PDB entry 1FOD | X-ray diffraction, 2.60 A resolution | chains 1 and 2 of the 4 polymer chains in the assembly

Chain 1:
Name: Foot and mouth disease virus
Source organism: Foot-and-mouth disease virus
UniProtKB: Q84771 (Q84771_9PICO); residues 1-213 here correspond to UniProt positions 508-720 (UniProt number = residue number + 507)
Sequence (213 residues; row label = number of the first residue in the row):
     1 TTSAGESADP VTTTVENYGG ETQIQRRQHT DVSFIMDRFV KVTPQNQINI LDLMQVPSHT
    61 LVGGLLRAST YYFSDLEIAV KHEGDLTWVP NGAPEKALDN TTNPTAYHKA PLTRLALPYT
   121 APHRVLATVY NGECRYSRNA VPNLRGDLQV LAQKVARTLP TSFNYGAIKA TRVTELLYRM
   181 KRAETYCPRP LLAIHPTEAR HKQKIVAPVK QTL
Disordered / not traced: 211-213
Construct notes: conflict V56 (Ile780 in Q84771), G64 (Ala788 in Q84771), S137 (Asn861 in Q84771)

Chain 2:
Name: Foot and mouth disease virus
Source organism: Foot-and-mouth disease virus
UniProtKB: Q84771 (Q84771_9PICO); residues 1-218 here correspond to UniProt positions 70-287 (UniProt number = residue number + 69)
Sequence (218 residues; numbered 1 to 218; the number before each row is that of its first residue):
     1 DKKTEETTLL EDRILTTRNG HTTSTTQSSV GVTYGYATAE DFVSGPNTSG LETRVVQAER
    61 FFKTHLFDWV TSDSFGRCHL LELPTDHKGV YGSLTDSYAY MRNGWDVEVT AVGNQFNGGC
   121 LLVAMVPELC SIQKRELYQL TLFPHQFINP RTNMTAHITV PFVGVNRYDQ YKVHKPWTLV
   181 VMVVAPLTVN TEGAPQIKVY ANIAPTNVHV AGEFPSKE
Disordered / not traced: 1-4
Construct notes: conflict C130 (Tyr416 in Q84771)

Chain 1 / chain 2 interface:
Contacting residue pairs (90):
  G5(1) - F147(2)
  E6(1) - Q146(2)
  E6(1) - F147(2)  hydrogen bond (backbone-backbone)
  E6(1) - N149(2)
  E6(1) - T152(2)  hydrogen bond
  E6(1) - N153(2)
  S7(1) - T33(2)  hydrogen bond (backbone-side chain)
  S7(1) - Q146(2)
  A8(1) - T33(2)
  A8(1) - H145(2)
  T70(1) - E128(2)
  Y71(1) - E128(2)  hydrogen bond
  Y71(1) - V163(2)
  Y71(1) - G164(2)
  Y71(1) - V165(2)  hydrophobic
  H123(1) - V165(2)
  H123(1) - N166(2)  hydrogen bond
  R124(1) - D41(2)  salt bridge
  R124(1) - G164(2)  hydrogen bond (side chain-backbone)
  R124(1) - V165(2)  hydrogen bond (backbone-backbone)
  R124(1) - N166(2)
  R124(1) - R167(2)
  V125(1) - V165(2)
  L126(1) - V165(2)
  A127(1) - V165(2)  hydrophobic
  V129(1) - E128(2)
  V129(1) - C130(2)  hydrophobic
  Y130(1) - E128(2)
  Y130(1) - C130(2)
  Y130(1) - H174(2)
  N131(1) - E82(2)  hydrogen bond
  N131(1) - E128(2)  hydrogen bond (backbone-side chain)
  N131(1) - L129(2)
  N131(1) - C130(2)
  N131(1) - H174(2)
  N131(1) - K175(2)  hydrogen bond (backbone-backbone)
  N131(1) - T178(2)
  G132(1) - V173(2)
  G132(1) - H174(2)
  E133(1) - V173(2)  hydrogen bond (backbone-backbone)
  Y136(1) - Q170(2)  hydrogen bond
  A140(1) - K172(2)
  V141(1) - K172(2)  hydrogen bond (backbone-backbone)
  V141(1) - V173(2)  hydrophobic
  V141(1) - K175(2)
  P142(1) - E82(2)
  P142(1) - K175(2)
  N143(1) - P84(2)
  N143(1) - T85(2)
  N143(1) - D86(2)  hydrogen bond
  N143(1) - K175(2)  hydrogen bond
  L144(1) - L81(2)
  L144(1) - E82(2)  hydrogen bond (backbone-backbone)
  R145(1) - T64(2)  hydrogen bond
  R145(1) - H65(2)  hydrogen bond (side chain-backbone)
  R145(1) - L80(2)
  R145(1) - L81(2)
  G146(1) - H79(2)
  G146(1) - L80(2)  hydrogen bond (backbone-backbone)
  D147(1) - C78(2)
  D147(1) - L80(2)
  L148(1) - C78(2)  hydrophobic
  L148(1) - L80(2)  hydrophobic
  L148(1) - I132(2)  hydrophobic
  L151(1) - L80(2)  hydrophobic
  L151(1) - L129(2)
  L151(1) - C130(2)
  L151(1) - S131(2)
  L151(1) - I132(2)  hydrophobic
  K154(1) - E82(2)  salt bridge
  K154(1) - L129(2)
  K154(1) - C130(2)
  F163(1) - V165(2)  hydrophobic
  C187(1) - Y36(2)  hydrophobic
  P188(1) - F143(2)
  R189(1) - V126(2)
  R189(1) - P127(2)  hydrogen bond (side chain-backbone)
  R189(1) - E128(2)  hydrogen bond (side chain-backbone)
  R189(1) - L142(2)
  R189(1) - F143(2)
  P190(1) - E136(2)
  P190(1) - Q139(2)
  P190(1) - L142(2)
  L191(1) - Q139(2)  hydrogen bond (backbone-side chain)
  L192(1) - Q133(2)
  L192(1) - R135(2)
  L192(1) - E136(2)
  L192(1) - Q139(2)
  A193(1) - R135(2)  hydrogen bond (backbone-side chain)
  H195(1) - R135(2)
Also at the interface, not in a pair above, chain 1 (39 interface residues in all): R135, I194
Also at the interface, not in a pair above, chain 2 (49 interface residues in all): V30, L66, G76, Y100, R102, L137

Overview:
Chain 1 and chain 2 form an interface of 39 and 49 residues respectively; the contacts include 23 hydrogen
bonds and 2 salt bridges. Among the polar pairs are R124(1)-D41(2), K154(1)-E82(2) and E6(1)-T152(2).
Chain 1 is Foot and mouth disease virus and chain 2 is Foot and mouth disease virus, both from Foot-and-mouth
disease virus; the structure, Structure of a major immunogenic site on foot-and-mouth disease virus, was
determined by X-ray diffraction.
